Entry 3PW8 (X-ray diffraction, 2.97 A resolution); this record covers chains B and C of the 4 polymer chains in the assembly.

[Chain B]
Molecule: Phenylacetic acid degradation protein paaC
Source organism: Escherichia coli
Notes: EC 1.14.13.-
UniProtKB: P76079 (PAAC_ECOLI); residues 2-248 here = UniProt positions 2-248
Amino-acid sequence (259 residues; each row starts with the number of its first residue; numbers below 1 keep their minus sign (Met-10 is residue -10)):
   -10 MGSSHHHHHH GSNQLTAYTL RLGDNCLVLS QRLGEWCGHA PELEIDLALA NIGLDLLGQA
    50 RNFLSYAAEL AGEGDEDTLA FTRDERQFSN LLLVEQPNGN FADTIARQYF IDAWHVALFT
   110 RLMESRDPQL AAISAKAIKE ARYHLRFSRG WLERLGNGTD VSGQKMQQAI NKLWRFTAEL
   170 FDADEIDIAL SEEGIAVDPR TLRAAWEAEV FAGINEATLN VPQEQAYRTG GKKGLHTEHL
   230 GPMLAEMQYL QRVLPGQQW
Disordered / not traced: -10 to 1
Differences from the reference sequence: expression tag (-10 to 1)

[Chain C]
Molecule: Phenylacetic acid degradation protein paaA
Source organism: Escherichia coli
Notes: EC 1.14.13.-
UniProtKB: P76077 (PAAA_ECOLI); residues 2-309 here = UniProt positions 2-309
Amino-acid sequence (311 residues; each row starts with the number of its first residue; numbers below 1 keep their minus sign (Met-1 is residue -1)):
    -1 MRSTQEERFE QRIAQETAIE PQDWMPDAYR KTLIRQIGQH AHSEIVGMLP EGNWITRAPT
    59 LRRKAILLAK VQDEAGHGLY LYSAAETLGC AREDIYQKML DGRMKYSSIF NYPTLSWADI
   119 GVIGWLVDGA AIVNQVALCR TSYGPYARAM VKICKEESFH QRQGFEACMA LAQGSEAQKQ
   179 MLQDAINRFW WPALMMFGPN DDNSPNSARS LTWKIKRFTN DELRQRFVDN TVPQVEMLGM
   239 TVPDPDLHFD TESGHYRFGE IDWQEFNEVI NGRGICNQER LDAKRKAWEE GTWVREAALA
   299 HAQKQHARKV A
Disordered / not traced: -1 to 1, 303-309
Differences from the reference sequence: expression tag (-1 to 1)
Residues lining bound ligands: acetyl coenzyme A (ACO): Arg33, Gln34, Gln37, His38, Ser41, Glu42, Lys103, Tyr104, Ser105, Ser106, Phe108, Val125, Ala129, Asn132, Leu136, Tyr144, Glu155, Met193, Met194, Phe195, Gly196, Pro197, Ser202, Pro203, Asn204, Ser205, Ser208, Lys214, Asn218, Phe264, Ile268

[How chain B and chain C interact]
Contacting residue pairs - 21 pairs, chain B then chain C:
  Glu74(B) with Leu113(C)
  Arg75(B) with Asp182(C), salt bridge; Arg186(C)
  Arg164(B) with Gln276(C); Glu277(C), salt bridge
  Tyr216(B) with Gly270(C); Arg271(C); Gly272(C)
  Arg217(B) with Gly272(C); Ile273(C), hydrogen bond (side chain-backbone)
  Leu224(B) with Arg186(C)
  His225(B) with Pro111(C); Leu113(C)
  Thr226(B) with Leu113(C); Glu277(C)
  Glu227(B) with Asn51(C); Pro111(C); Thr112(C), hydrogen bond (side chain-backbone); Arg278(C), salt bridge
  Gly230(B) with Arg55(C)
  Pro231(B) with Arg55(C)
Also at the interface, not in a pair above, chain B (13 interface residues in all): Lys161, Phe165
Also at the interface, not in a pair above, chain C (17 interface residues in all): Pro48, Tyr110, Asp280

[In short]
Chain B and chain C form an interface of 13 and 17 residues respectively, with 2 hydrogen bonds and 3 salt
bridges. Polar contacts include Arg75(B)-Asp182(C), Arg164(B)-Glu277(C) and Glu227(B)-Arg278(C). Ligands of
chain C: acetyl coenzyme A.
Here chain B is Phenylacetic acid degradation protein paaC and chain C is Phenylacetic acid degradation
protein paaA, both from Escherichia coli. Entry 3PW8 (The Phenylacetyl-CoA monooxygenase PaaAC subcomplex with
acetyl-CoA) was determined by X-ray diffraction (same publication as 3PVR, 3PVT, 3PVY, 3PW1 and 3PWQ).
